PDB entry 8XGM | electron microscopy, 3.29 A resolution | chains B and C of the 6 polymer chains in the assembly

== Chain B ==
Molecule: Guanine nucleotide-binding protein G(I)/G(S)/G(T) subunit beta-1
From: Homo sapiens
UniProt: P62873 (GBB1_HUMAN); residues 1-340 here = UniProt positions 1-340
Chain sequence (340 residues; row label = number of the first residue in the row):
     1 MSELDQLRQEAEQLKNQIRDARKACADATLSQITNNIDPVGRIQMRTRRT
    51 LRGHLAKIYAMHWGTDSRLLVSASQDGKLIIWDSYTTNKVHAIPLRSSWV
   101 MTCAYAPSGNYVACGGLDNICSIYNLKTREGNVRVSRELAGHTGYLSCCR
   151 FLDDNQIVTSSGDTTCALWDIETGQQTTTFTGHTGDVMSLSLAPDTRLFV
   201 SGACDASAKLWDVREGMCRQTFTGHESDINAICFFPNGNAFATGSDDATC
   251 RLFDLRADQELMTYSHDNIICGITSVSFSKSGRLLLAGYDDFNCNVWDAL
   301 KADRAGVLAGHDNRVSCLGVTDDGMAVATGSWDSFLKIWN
Unresolved in the structure: 1-2
Swiss-Prot annotation at these positions:
  - modified residue: S2 (N-acetylserine), H266 (Phosphohistidine)
  - natural variant: L30 (L30F: In MRD42; uncertain significance), R52 (R52G: In MRD42), G64 (G64V: In MRD42), D76 (D76E: In MRD42; D76G: In MRD42), G77 (G77S: In MRD42), K78 (K78R: In MRD42), I80 (I80N: In MRD42; I80T: In MRD42), H91 (H91R: In MRD42; uncertain significance), A92 (A92T: In MRD42), P94 (P94S: In MRD42), L95 (L95P: In MRD42), R96 (R96L: In MRD42), 5 further natural variant entries in UniProt

== Chain C ==
Molecule: Guanine nucleotide-binding protein G(i) subunit alpha-1
From: Homo sapiens
UniProt: P63096 (GNAI1_HUMAN); residue numbers follow UniProt; this construct covers 1-354
Chain sequence (354 residues; numbered 1 to 354; the number before each row is that of its first residue):
     1 MGCTLSAEDKAAVERSKMIDRNLREDGEKAAREVKLLLLGAGESGKSTIV
    51 KQMKIIHEAGYSEEECKQYKAVVYSNTIQSIIAIIRAMGRLKIDFGDSAR
   101 ADDARQLFVLAGAAEEGFMTAELAGVIKRLWKDSGVQACFNRSREYQLND
   151 SAAYYLNDLDRIAQPNYIPTQQDVLRTRVKTTGIVETHFTFKDLHFKMFD
   201 VGAQRSERKKWIHCFEGVTAIIFCVALSDYDLVLAEDEEMNRMHESMKLF
   251 DSICNNKWFTDTSIILFLNKKDLFEEKIKKSPLTICYPEYAGSNTYEEAA
   301 AYIQCQFEDLNKRKDTKEIYTHFTCSTDTKNVQFVFDAVTDVIIKNNLKD
   351 CGLF
Unresolved in the structure: 59-179
Differences from the reference sequence: engineered mutation A203 (Gly in P63096), S326 (Ala in P63096)
Swiss-Prot annotation at these positions:
  - region: K35 to T48 (G1 motif), D173 to T181 (G2 motif), F196 to G202, Q204, R205 (G3 motif), I265 to D272 (G4 motif), T324, C325, T327 to T329 (G5 motif)
  - binding site (GTP): E43 to T48, S151, L175 to T181, D200 to G202, Q204, N269 to D272
  - binding site (Mg(2+)): S47, T181
  - modified residue: R178 (ADP-ribosylarginine), Q204 (Deamidated glutamine), C351 (ADP-ribosylcysteine)
  - lipidation: G2 (N-myristoyl glycine), C3 (S-palmitoyl cysteine)
  - natural variant: G40 (G40C: In NEDHISB; G40R: In NEDHISB), G45 (G45D: In NEDHISB), T48 (T48I: In NEDHISB; T48K: In NEDHISB), Q52 (Q52P: In NEDHISB), S75 (deletion: In NEDHISB; uncertain significance), Q172 (deletion: In NEDHISB), D173 (D173V: In NEDHISB), E186 to F189 (deletion: In NEDHISB; uncertain significance), C224 (C224Y: In NEDHISB), K270 (K270N: In NEDHISB; K270R: In NEDHISB), D272 (D272G: In NEDHISB), V332 (V332E: In NEDHISB; uncertain significance)
  - mutagenesis: G42 (G42R: Abolishes switch to an activated conformation and dissociation from beta and gamma subunits upon GTP binding. Abolishes interaction with RGS family members), E116 (E116L: Enhances interaction (inactive GDP-bound) with RGS14), Q147 (Q147L: Enhances interaction (inactive GDP-bound) with RGS14), E245 (E245L: Enhances interaction (inactive GDP-bound) with RGS14)

== Chain B / chain C interface ==
Residue-residue contacts (39):
  G53(B) with L23(C)
  L55(B) with L23(C), hydrophobic
  K57(B) with H213(C); E216(C)
  Y59(B) with H213(C), hydrogen bond
  Q75(B) with C214(C), hydrogen bond
  K78(B) with D26(C), salt bridge
  I80(B) with L23(C), hydrophobic
  N88(B) with V13(C); S16(C)
  K89(B) with S16(C); D20(C)
  V90(B) with R15(C), hydrogen bond (backbone-side chain)
  A92(B) with I19(C), hydrophobic
  W99(B) with I184(C); F199(C), hydrophobic; C214(C); F215(C), hydrophobic
  L117(B) with Q204(C); W211(C), hydrophobic
  D118(B) with T182(C)
  N119(B) with T181(C), hydrogen bond (side chain-backbone); T182(C); G183(C); Q204(C)
  G141(B) with K180(C)
  H142(B) with K180(C)
  Y145(B) with S206(C); K210(C)
  G162(B) with S206(C)
  D186(B) with S206(C); E207(C), hydrogen bond (side chain-backbone)
  M188(B) with K210(C)
  C204(B) with E207(C); K210(C)
  D228(B) with K210(C), salt bridge
  N230(B) with K210(C)
  R314(B) with W258(C)
  W332(B) with H213(C)
Other interface residues (no listed pair), chain B (30 interface residues in all): H91, M101, A140, T143
Other interface residues (no listed pair), chain C (26 interface residues in all): A12, G27, E186

== Summary ==
30 residues of chain B face 26 of chain C across their interface, with 5 hydrogen bonds and 2 salt bridges.
Among the polar pairs are K78(B)-D26(C), D228(B)-K210(C) and Y59(B)-H213(C).
Here chain B is Guanine nucleotide-binding protein G(I)/G(S)/G(T) subunit beta-1 and chain C is Guanine
nucleotide-binding protein G(i) subunit alpha-1, both from Homo sapiens. Entry 8XGM (Cryo-EM structure of
human GPR1 bound to chemerin) was determined by electron microscopy together with 8JJP from the same study.
